PDB entry 7RSN | electron microscopy, 3.49 A resolution | chains A and D of the 12 polymer chains in the assembly

[Chain A]
Name: AMC018 gp120
Source organism: Human immunodeficiency virus 1
Amino-acid sequence (485 residues; row label = number of the first residue in the row; note: 30 numbers in that range are skipped by the numbering (no residue carries them; nothing is unmodelled there); a row labelled like 133A-133U holds insertion residues (133A, then the next letters in order)):
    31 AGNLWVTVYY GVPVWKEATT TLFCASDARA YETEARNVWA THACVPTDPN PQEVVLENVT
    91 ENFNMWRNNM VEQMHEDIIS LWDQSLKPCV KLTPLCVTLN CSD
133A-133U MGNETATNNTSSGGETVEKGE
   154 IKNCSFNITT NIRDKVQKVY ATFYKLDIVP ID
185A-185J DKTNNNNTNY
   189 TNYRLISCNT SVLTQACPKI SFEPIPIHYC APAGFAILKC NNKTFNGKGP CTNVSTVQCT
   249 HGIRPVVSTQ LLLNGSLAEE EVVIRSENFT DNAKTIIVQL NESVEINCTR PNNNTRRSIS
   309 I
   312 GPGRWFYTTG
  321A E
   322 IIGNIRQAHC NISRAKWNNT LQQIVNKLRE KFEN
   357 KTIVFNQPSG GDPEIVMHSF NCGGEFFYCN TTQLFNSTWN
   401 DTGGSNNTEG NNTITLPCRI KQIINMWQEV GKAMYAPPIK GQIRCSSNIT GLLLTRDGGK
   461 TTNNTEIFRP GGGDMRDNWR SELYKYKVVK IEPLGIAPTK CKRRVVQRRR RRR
Disordered / not traced: 31-34, 57-65, 133A-133U, 185A-185J, 401-411, 505-513
Disulfide bonds: Cys54-Cys74, Cys119-Cys205, Cys126-Cys196, Cys131-Cys157, Cys218-Cys247, Cys228-Cys239, Cys296-Cys331, Cys378-Cys445, Cys385-Cys418
Covalent attachments: N-acetylglucosamine (NAG) linked to Asn130, Asn156, Asn160, Asn197, Asn230, Asn241, Asn262, Asn295, Asn301, Asn332, Asn355, Asn386, Asn392, Asn448, Asn463; glycan linked to Asn276

[Chain D]
Name: AMC018 gp41
Source organism: Human immunodeficiency virus 1
Amino-acid sequence (153 residues; row label = number of the first residue in the row):
   512 AVGIGAVFLG FLGAAGSTMG AASMALTVQA RQLLSGIVQQ QNNLLRAPEA QQHMLKLTVW
   572 GIKQLQARVL AVERYLKDQQ LLGIWGCSGK LICCTAVPWN ASWSNKSVDE IWGNMTWMQW
   632 EREIDNYTSL IYTLIEESQN QQEKNEQELL ELD
Disordered / not traced: 512-519, 545-564
Disulfide bonds: Cys598-Cys604

[Chain A / chain D interface]
Contacting residue pairs (8):
  Thr499(A) - Glu662(D)  hydrogen bond
  Lys500(A) - Glu662(D)
  Cys501(A) - Gln658(D)  hydrogen bond
  Cys501(A) - Leu661(D)  hydrophobic
  Cys501(A) - Glu662(D)
  Lys502(A) - Leu661(D)
  Arg504(A) - Glu657(D)  salt bridge
  Arg504(A) - Leu661(D)
Also at the interface, not in a pair above, chain A (6 interface residues in all): Arg503
Also at the interface, not in a pair above, chain D (5 interface residues in all): Leu660

[Overview]
The interface between chain A and chain D involves 6 residues on one side and 5 on the other, with 2 hydrogen
bonds and 1 salt bridge. Polar pairs include Arg504(A)-Glu657(D), Thr499(A)-Glu662(D) and Cys501(A)-Gln658(D).
Here chain A is AMC018 gp120 and chain D is AMC018 gp41, both from Human immunodeficiency virus 1. Entry 7RSN
(AMC018 SOSIP.v4.2 in complex with PGV04 Fab) was determined by electron microscopy together with 7RSO from
the same study.
